Entry 3DY4 (X-ray diffraction, 2.80 A resolution); this record covers chains D and E of the 28 polymer chains in the assembly.

[Chain D]
Name: Proteasome component PUP2
From: Saccharomyces cerevisiae
Notes: EC 3.4.25.1
Reference sequence: P32379 (PSA5_YEAST); the construct lacks a stretch of the UniProt sequence and is renumbered around it, so the offset changes along the chain: 9-123 = UniProt 9-123; 125-144 = UniProt 131-150; 145-180 = UniProt 152-187; 184-202 = UniProt 191-209; 3 more segments
Amino-acid sequence (242 residues; numbered 9 to 244 plus 13 insertion-coded residues; 7 numbers in that range are skipped by the numbering (no residue carries them; nothing is unmodelled there); the number before each row is that of its first residue; a row labelled like 12A-12G holds insertion residues (12A, then the next letters in order)):
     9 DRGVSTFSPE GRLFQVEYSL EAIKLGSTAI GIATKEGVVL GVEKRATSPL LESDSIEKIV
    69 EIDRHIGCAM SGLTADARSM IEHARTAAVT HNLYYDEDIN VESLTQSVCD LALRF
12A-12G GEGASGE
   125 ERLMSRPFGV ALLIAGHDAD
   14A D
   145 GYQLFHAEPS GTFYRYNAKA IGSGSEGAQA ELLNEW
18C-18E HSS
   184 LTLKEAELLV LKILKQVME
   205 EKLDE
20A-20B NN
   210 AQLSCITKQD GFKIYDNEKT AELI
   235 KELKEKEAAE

[Chain E]
Name: Proteasome component PRE5
From: Saccharomyces cerevisiae
Notes: EC 3.4.25.1
Reference sequence: P40302 (PSA1_YEAST); the construct has insertions or renumbered stretches relative to UniProt, so the offset changes along the chain: 4-60 = UniProt 2-58; 63-180 = UniProt 59-176; 183-204 = UniProt 183-204; 210-233 = UniProt 211-234
Amino-acid sequence (233 residues; numbered 4 to 233 plus 10 insertion-coded residues; 7 numbers in that range are skipped by the numbering (no residue carries them; nothing is unmodelled there); the number before each row is that of its first residue; a row labelled like 18A-18F holds insertion residues (18A, then the next letters in order)):
     4 FRNNYDGDTV TFSPTGRLFQ VEYALEAIKQ GSVTVGLRSN THAVLVALKR NADELSS
    63 YQKKIIKCDE HMGLSLAGLA PDARVLSNYL RQQCNYSSLV FNRKLAVERA GHLLCDKAQK
   123 NTQSYGGRPY GVGLLIIGYD KSGAHLLEFQ PSGNVTELYG TAIGARSQGA KTYLERTL
18A-18F DTFIKI
   183 DGNPDELIKA GVEAISQSLR DE
   206 SL
 2B-2E TVDN
   210 LSIAIVGKDT PFTIYDGEAV AKYI
Swiss-Prot annotation at these positions:
  - modified residue: Ser16 (Phosphoserine)
  - cross-link: Lys191 (Glycyl lysine isopeptide (Lys-Gly) (interchain with G-Cter in ubiquitin))

[How chain D and chain E interact]
Residue-residue contacts (49):
  Gly12C(D) - Tyr127(E)
  Gly12C(D) - Gly128(E)
  Gly12C(D) - Gly129(E)  hydrogen bond (backbone-backbone)
  Ala12D(D) - Gly128(E)
  Ala12D(D) - Gly129(E)
  Ser12E(D) - Asn123(E)  hydrogen bond (backbone-side chain)
  Ser12E(D) - Gly129(E)
  Ser13(D) - Gly128(E)
  Ser13(D) - Arg130(E)
  Thr14(D) - Gly10(E)  hydrogen bond (side chain-backbone)
  Thr14(D) - Gln23(E)
  Phe15(D) - Gln23(E)  hydrogen bond (backbone-side chain)
  Phe15(D) - Tyr26(E)
  Phe15(D) - Ala27(E)  hydrophobic
  Phe15(D) - Leu81(E)  hydrophobic
  Phe15(D) - Arg130(E)
  Phe15(D) - Pro131(E)
  Ser16(D) - Tyr26(E)
  Pro17(D) - Arg5(E)
  Pro17(D) - Tyr26(E)  hydrophobic
  Glu18(D) - Gln33(E)  hydrogen bond (backbone-side chain)
  Gly19(D) - Tyr26(E)
  Gly19(D) - Ala30(E)
  Arg20(D) - Gln33(E)  hydrogen bond
  Leu21(D) - Arg130(E)
  Gln114(D) - Arg86(E)  hydrogen bond
  Asp118(D) - Arg86(E)  salt bridge
  Leu121(D) - Pro83(E)  hydrophobic
  Leu121(D) - Arg130(E)
  Ser154(D) - Pro83(E)
  Thr156(D) - Pro83(E)
  Phe157(D) - Gln64(E)
  Tyr158(D) - Arg53(E)
  Tyr158(D) - Ser60(E)
  Tyr158(D) - Gln64(E)
  Arg159(D) - Leu58(E)
  Arg159(D) - Ser59(E)
  Arg159(D) - Ser60(E)  hydrogen bond (backbone-backbone)
  Tyr160(D) - Ala55(E)
  Tyr160(D) - Asp56(E)
  Tyr160(D) - Leu58(E)
  Tyr160(D) - Ser59(E)
  Asn161(D) - Leu58(E)  hydrogen bond (backbone-backbone)
  Ala162(D) - Leu58(E)  hydrophobic
  Gln173(D) - Asp56(E)  hydrogen bond
  Gln173(D) - Leu58(E)
  Leu176(D) - Leu58(E)
  Leu177(D) - Asp56(E)
  Leu177(D) - Leu58(E)  hydrophobic
Other interface residues (no listed pair), chain D (30 interface residues in all): Gly11, Gly155, Lys163, Trp180
Other interface residues (no listed pair), chain E (32 interface residues in all): Asp9, Glu29, Asn54, Glu57, Ala82, Asp84, Lys122, Ser126, Gly133

[In short]
30 residues of chain D face 32 of chain E across their interface, with 10 hydrogen bonds and 1 salt bridge.
Polar pairs include Asp118(D)-Arg86(E), Ser12E(D)-Asn123(E) and Thr14(D)-Gly10(E).
Here chain D is Proteasome component PUP2 and chain E is Proteasome component PRE5, both from Saccharomyces
cerevisiae. Entry 3DY4 (Crystal structure of yeast 20S proteasome in complex with spirolactacystin) was
determined by X-ray diffraction (same publication as 3DY3).
